PDB entry 8KDR | electron microscopy, 3.40 A resolution | chains L and H of the 3 polymer chains in the assembly

== Chain L ==
Molecule: PW5-535 light chain
Source organism: Homo sapiens
Amino-acid sequence (215 residues; numbered 1 to 215; the number before each row is that of its first residue):
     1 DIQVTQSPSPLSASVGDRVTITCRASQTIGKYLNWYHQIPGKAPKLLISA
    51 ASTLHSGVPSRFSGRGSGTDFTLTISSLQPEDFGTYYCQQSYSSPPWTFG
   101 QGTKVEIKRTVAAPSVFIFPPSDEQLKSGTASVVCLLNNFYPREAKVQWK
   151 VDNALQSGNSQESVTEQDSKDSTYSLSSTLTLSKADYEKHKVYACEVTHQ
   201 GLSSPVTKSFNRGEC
Unresolved in the structure: 213-215
Disulfides: Cys23-Cys88, Cys135-Cys195

== Chain H ==
Molecule: PW5-535 heavy chain
Source organism: Homo sapiens
Amino-acid sequence (450 residues; each row starts with the number of its first residue):
     1 EVRLVESGGGLVQPGGSLRLSCAASGFTFRNYDIHWVRQTTGKGLEWVSA
    51 VGTSGDTYYLDSVKGRFTISREDAKKSVYLQMNSLRAGDTAMYYCVRGDA
   101 SPDNIYYYMDVWGTGTRVIVSSTKGPSVFPLAPSSKSTSGGTAALGCLVK
   151 DYFPEPVTVSWNSGALTSGVHTFPAVLQSSGLYSLSSVVTVPSSSLGTQT
   201 YICNVNHKPSNTKVDKKVEPKSCDKTHTCPPCPAPELLGGPSVFLFPPKP
   251 KDTLMISRTPEVTCVVVDVSHEDPEVKFNWYVDGVEVHNAKTKPREEQYN
   301 STYRVVSVLTVLHQDWLNGKEYKCKVSNKALPAPIEKTISKAKGQPREPQ
   351 VYTLPPSRDELTKNQVSLTCLVKGFYPSDIAVEWESNGQPENNYKTTPPV
   401 LDSDGSFFLYSKLTVDKSRWQQGNVFSCSVLHEALHSHYTQKSLSLSPGK
Unresolved in the structure: 219-450
Disulfides: Cys22-Cys95, Cys147-Cys203

== Interface between chain L and chain H ==
Contacting residue pairs (60; chain L residue first):
  Lys31(L) with Tyr106(H), hydrogen bond
  Tyr32(L) with Ile105(H); Tyr106(H), hydrophobic
  Asn34(L) with Tyr107(H), hydrogen bond (side chain-backbone); Tyr108(H)
  Tyr36(L) with Tyr108(H), hydrogen bond (side chain-backbone); Met109(H)
  Gln38(L) with Gln39(H)
  Ala43(L) with Gly113(H)
  Pro44(L) with Leu45(H), hydrophobic; Trp112(H)
  Leu46(L) with Tyr108(H)
  Ala50(L) with Tyr106(H), hydrophobic
  His55(L) with Tyr108(H); Asp110(H)
  Tyr87(L) with Gln39(H); Lys43(H); Gly44(H)
  Gln89(L) with Tyr107(H), hydrogen bond (side chain-backbone); Met109(H)
  Ser91(L) with Ile105(H), hydrogen bond (side chain-backbone); Tyr106(H); Tyr107(H)
  Pro95(L) with Val48(H)
  Trp97(L) with His35(H); Val48(H), hydrophobic; Tyr107(H), hydrophobic; Met109(H), hydrophobic
  Phe99(L) with Leu45(H); Glu46(H)
  Phe117(L) with Pro133(H), hydrophobic; Ser135(H); Thr138(H)
  Phe119(L) with Leu131(H), hydrophobic; Ala132(H); Pro133(H); Ala144(H)
  Pro120(L) with Leu131(H)
  Ser122(L) with Phe129(H); Pro130(H)
  Glu124(L) with Val128(H); Phe129(H); Pro130(H)
  Gln125(L) with Phe129(H)
  Ser132(L) with Leu148(H)
  Val134(L) with Leu148(H), hydrophobic
  Leu136(L) with Phe173(H), hydrophobic; Val188(H), hydrophobic
  Gln161(L) with Val176(H)
  Glu162(L) with Val176(H)
  Ser163(L) with Pro174(H), hydrogen bond (side chain-backbone)
  Val164(L) with Pro174(H)
  Thr165(L) with Thr172(H); Phe173(H); Pro174(H)
  Ser175(L) with Phe173(H)
  Leu176(L) with Phe173(H)
  Ser177(L) with Phe173(H)
  Thr179(L) with Leu148(H)
  Lys208(L) with Ser137(H)
Also at the interface, not in a pair above, chain L (40 interface residues in all): Lys45, Ser49, Ser115, Thr130, Asn138
Also at the interface, not in a pair above, chain H (38 interface residues in all): Val37, Tyr94, Thr114, Ser139, Lys150, His171, Ser186

== Summary ==
40 residues of chain L face 38 of chain H across their interface; the contacts include 6 hydrogen bonds. Polar
pairs include Lys31(L)-Tyr106(H), Asn34(L)-Tyr107(H) and Tyr36(L)-Tyr108(H).
Here chain L is PW5-535 light chain and chain H is PW5-535 heavy chain, both from Homo sapiens. Entry 8KDR
(The local refined map of SARS-CoV-2 XBB Variant Spike protein complexed with antibody PW5-535) was determined
by electron microscopy together with 8KDS, 8KEK and 8KER from the same study.
